Entry 7YG2 (electron microscopy, 3.32 A resolution); this record covers chains A and L of the 12 polymer chains in the assembly.

== Chain A (and L) ==
Protein: Immunoglobulin heavy constant mu
From: Homo sapiens
Notes: chain L of this document is another copy of the same molecule, construct and numbering; everything in this record applies to it too
UniProtKB: P01871 (IGHM_HUMAN); residues 229-576 here correspond to UniProt positions 106-453 (UniProt number = residue number - 123)
Chain sequence (383 residues; numbered 194 to 576; the number before each row is that of its first residue):
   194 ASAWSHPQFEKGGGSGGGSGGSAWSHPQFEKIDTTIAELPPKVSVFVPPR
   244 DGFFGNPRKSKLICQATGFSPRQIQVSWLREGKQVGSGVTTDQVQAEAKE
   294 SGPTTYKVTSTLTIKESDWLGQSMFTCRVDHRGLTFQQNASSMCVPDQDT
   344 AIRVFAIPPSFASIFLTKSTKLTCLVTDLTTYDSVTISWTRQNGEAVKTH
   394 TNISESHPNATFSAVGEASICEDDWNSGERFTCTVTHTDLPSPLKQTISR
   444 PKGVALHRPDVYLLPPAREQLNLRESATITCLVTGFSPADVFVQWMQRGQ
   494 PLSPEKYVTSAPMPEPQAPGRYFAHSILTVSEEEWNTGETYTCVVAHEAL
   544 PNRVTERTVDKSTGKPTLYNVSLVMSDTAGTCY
Not modelled in the structure: 194-344, 575-576 (chain L: 194-344, 445-448, 576)
Sequence notes: expression tag (194-228)
UniProt features mapped onto this chain:
  - glycosylation (N-linked (GlcNAc...) asparagine): N332 (complex), N395, N402
Disulfides: C367-C426, C474-C536
Glycans and other covalent adducts: N-acetylglucosamine (NAG) linked to N563

== Interface between chain A and chain L ==
Pairs across the interface - 4 pairs, chain A then chain L:
  Y562(A) - D570(L)  hydrogen bond
  V564(A) - M568(L)  hydrophobic
  L566(A) - L566(L)  hydrophobic
  L566(A) - M568(L)  hydrophobic
Other interface residues (no listed pair), chain A (5 interface residues in all): M568, T571
Other interface residues (no listed pair), chain L (5 interface residues in all): Y562, V564

== In short ==
Chain A and chain L each contribute 5 residues to their interface, with 1 hydrogen bond. Its one
hydrogen-bonded contact is Y562(A)-D570(L). Covalently linked N-acetylglucosamine: at N563(A).
Chain A and chain L are both Immunoglobulin heavy constant mu (Homo sapiens); the structure, Cryo-EM structure
of human IgM-Fc in complex with the J chain and the DBL domain of ..., was determined by electron microscopy,
deposited together with 7Y0H, 7Y0J and 7Y09.
